6LW1 - chains A and B; structure by electron microscopy, 2.80 A resolution.

Chain A (and B):
Protein: Toll-like receptor 7
Source organism: Macaca mulatta
Notes: chain B of this document is another copy of the same molecule, construct and numbering; everything in this record applies to it too
UniProt: B3Y653 (B3Y653_MACMU); residue numbers follow UniProt; this construct covers 27-839
Sequence (823 residues; each row starts with the number of its first residue):
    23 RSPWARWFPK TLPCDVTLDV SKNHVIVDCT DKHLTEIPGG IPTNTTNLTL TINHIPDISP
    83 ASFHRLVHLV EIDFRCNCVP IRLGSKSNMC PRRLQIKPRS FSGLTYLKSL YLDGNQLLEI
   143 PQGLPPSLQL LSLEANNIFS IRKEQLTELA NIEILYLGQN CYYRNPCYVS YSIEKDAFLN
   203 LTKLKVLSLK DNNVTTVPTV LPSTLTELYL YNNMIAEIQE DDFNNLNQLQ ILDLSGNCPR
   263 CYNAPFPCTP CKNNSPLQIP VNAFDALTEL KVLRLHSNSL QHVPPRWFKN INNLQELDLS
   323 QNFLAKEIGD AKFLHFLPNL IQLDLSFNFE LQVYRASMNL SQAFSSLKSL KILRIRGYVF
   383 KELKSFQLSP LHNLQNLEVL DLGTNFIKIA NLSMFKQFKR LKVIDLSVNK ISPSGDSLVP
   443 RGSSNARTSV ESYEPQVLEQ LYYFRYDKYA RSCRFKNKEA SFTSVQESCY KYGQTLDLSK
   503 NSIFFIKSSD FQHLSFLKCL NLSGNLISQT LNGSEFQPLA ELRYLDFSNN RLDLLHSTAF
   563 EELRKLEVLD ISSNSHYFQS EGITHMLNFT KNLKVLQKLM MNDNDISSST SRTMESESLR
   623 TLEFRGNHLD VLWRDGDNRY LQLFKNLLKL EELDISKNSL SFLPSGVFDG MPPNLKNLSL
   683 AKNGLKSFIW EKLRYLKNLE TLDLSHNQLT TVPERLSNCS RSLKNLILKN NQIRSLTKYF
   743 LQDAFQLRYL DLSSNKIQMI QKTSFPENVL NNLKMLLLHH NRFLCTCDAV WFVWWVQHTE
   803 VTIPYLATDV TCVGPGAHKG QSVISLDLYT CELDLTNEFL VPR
Disordered / not traced: 23-26, 436-467, 476-489, 836-845
Sequence notes: expression tag (23-26, 840-845); engineered mutation Gln167 (Asn in B3Y653), Gln389 (Asn in B3Y653), Leu440 (Ser in B3Y653), Val441 (Glu in B3Y653), Pro442 (Val in B3Y653), Arg443 (Gly in B3Y653), Gly444 (Phe in B3Y653), Ser445 (Cys in B3Y653), Gln488 (Asn in B3Y653), Gln799 (Asn in B3Y653)
Disulfide bonds: Cys36-Cys51, Cys98-Cys475, Cys100-Cys112, Cys183-Cys189, Cys263-Cys270, Cys491-Cys521, Cys787-Cys814, Cys789-Cys833
Small-molecule neighbours:
  - EX3 (2-ethoxy-8-(5-fluoranylpyridin-3-yl)-6-methyl-9-[[4-[[(1S,4S)-5-methyl-2,5-diazabicyclo[2.2.1]heptan-2-yl]methyl]phenyl]methyl]purine), molecule 1: Tyr264, Asn265, Gln323, Phe349, Phe351, Glu352, Leu353, Gln354, Val355, Gly379, Val381, Thr406, Phe408
  - EX3, molecule 2: Phe506, Phe507, Ser530, Gln531, Tyr579
From the paper describing this entry:
  - binding site for EX3: Tyr264, Asn265, Gln323, Phe349, Phe351, Leu353, Gln354, Val381, Phe408, Phe506, Phe507, Ser530, Tyr579

Interface between chain A and chain B:
Contacting residue pairs (46):
  Arg104(A) - Glu583(B)
  Tyr264(A) - Gln531(B)
  Tyr264(A) - Thr532(B)  hydrogen bond (side chain-backbone)
  Asn265(A) - Ser530(B)  hydrogen bond (side chain-backbone)
  Asn265(A) - Gln531(B)
  Asn265(A) - Thr532(B)  hydrogen bond
  Asn265(A) - Asp555(B)
  Asn265(A) - Tyr579(B)  hydrogen bond (backbone-side chain)
  Ala266(A) - Ile585(B)
  Pro267(A) - Ser582(B)  hydrogen bond (backbone-side chain)
  Phe268(A) - Ile585(B)
  Pro269(A) - Glu583(B)
  Pro269(A) - Gly584(B)
  Pro269(A) - Ile585(B)
  Gln354(A) - Phe507(B)
  Gln354(A) - Ile508(B)
  Gln354(A) - Lys509(B)
  Tyr356(A) - Ser434(B)
  Tyr356(A) - Phe506(B)  hydrophobic
  Val381(A) - Phe506(B)  hydrophobic
  Phe408(A) - Phe506(B)  hydrophobic
  Lys410(A) - Lys410(B)  hydrogen bond (side chain-backbone)
  Lys410(A) - Ser434(B)  hydrogen bond
  Lys432(A) - Lys432(B)
  Ser434(A) - Tyr356(B)
  Ser434(A) - Lys410(B)  hydrogen bond
  Phe506(A) - Tyr356(B)  hydrophobic
  Phe506(A) - Val381(B)  hydrophobic
  Phe506(A) - Phe408(B)  hydrophobic
  Phe507(A) - Gln354(B)
  Ile508(A) - Gln354(B)
  Lys509(A) - Gln354(B)
  Ser530(A) - Asn265(B)  hydrogen bond (backbone-side chain)
  Gln531(A) - Tyr264(B)
  Gln531(A) - Asn265(B)
  Thr532(A) - Tyr264(B)  hydrogen bond (backbone-side chain)
  Thr532(A) - Asn265(B)  hydrogen bond
  Asp555(A) - Asn265(B)
  Tyr579(A) - Asn265(B)  hydrogen bond (side chain-backbone)
  Ser582(A) - Pro267(B)  hydrogen bond (side chain-backbone)
  Glu583(A) - Arg104(B)
  Glu583(A) - Pro269(B)
  Gly584(A) - Pro269(B)
  Ile585(A) - Ala266(B)
  Ile585(A) - Phe268(B)
  Ile585(A) - Pro269(B)
Interface residues without a listed pair, chain A (30 interface residues in all): Val355, Pro435, Ser504
Interface residues without a listed pair, chain B (30 interface residues in all): Val355, Pro435, Ser504

Summary:
Chain A and chain B each contribute 30 residues to their interface; the contacts include 13 hydrogen bonds.
Polar pairs include Tyr264(A)-Thr532(B), Asn265(A)-Ser530(B) and Asn265(A)-Thr532(B). Ligands of chain A:
compound EX3. From the paper: a binding site for EX3 at Tyr264(A), Asn265(A) and Gln323(A) among others.
Chain A and chain B are both Toll-like receptor 7 (Macaca mulatta); the structure, Cryo-EM structure of
TLR7/Cpd-7 (DSR-139970) complex in open form, was determined by electron microscopy, deposited together with
6LVX, 6LVY, 6LVZ and 6LW0.
